PDB entry 2GHZ | X-ray diffraction, 1.60 A resolution | chain A

# Chain A
Name: Azurin
From: Pseudomonas aeruginosa
UniProtKB: P00282 (AZUR_PSEAE); residues 1-128 here correspond to UniProt positions 21-148 (UniProt number = residue number + 20)
Sequence (128 residues; numbered 1 to 128; the number before each row is that of its first residue):
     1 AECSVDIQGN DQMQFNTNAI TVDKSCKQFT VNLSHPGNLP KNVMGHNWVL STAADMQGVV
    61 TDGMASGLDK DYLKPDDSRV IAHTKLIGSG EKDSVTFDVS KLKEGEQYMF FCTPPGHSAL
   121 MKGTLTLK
Differences from the reference sequence: engineered mutation Pro-114 (Phe134 in P00282)
Disulfide bonds: Cys-3/Cys-26
Metal / ion sites: Cu ion: His-46, Cys-112, His-117
UniProt features mapped onto this chain:
  - binding site (Cu cation): His-46, Cys-112, His-117, Met-121

# Overview
The Cu ion site is built by His-46, Cys-112 and His-117. From UniProt: 4 Cu cation-binding residues.
Chain A is Azurin (Pseudomonas aeruginosa); the structure, Crystal structure of Azurin Phe114Pro mutant, was
determined by X-ray diffraction, deposited together with 2GI0.
